Entry 4BZR (X-ray diffraction, 1.84 A resolution); this record covers chain A.

Chain A:
Name: Angiotensin-converting enzyme
Source organism: Homo sapiens
Notes: EC 3.2.1.-, 3.4.15.1; fragment: extracellular domain, residues 68-656
UniProtKB: P12821 (ACE_HUMAN); residues 37-625 here correspond to UniProt positions 68-656 (UniProt number = residue number + 31)
Chain sequence (589 residues; row label = number of the first residue in the row):
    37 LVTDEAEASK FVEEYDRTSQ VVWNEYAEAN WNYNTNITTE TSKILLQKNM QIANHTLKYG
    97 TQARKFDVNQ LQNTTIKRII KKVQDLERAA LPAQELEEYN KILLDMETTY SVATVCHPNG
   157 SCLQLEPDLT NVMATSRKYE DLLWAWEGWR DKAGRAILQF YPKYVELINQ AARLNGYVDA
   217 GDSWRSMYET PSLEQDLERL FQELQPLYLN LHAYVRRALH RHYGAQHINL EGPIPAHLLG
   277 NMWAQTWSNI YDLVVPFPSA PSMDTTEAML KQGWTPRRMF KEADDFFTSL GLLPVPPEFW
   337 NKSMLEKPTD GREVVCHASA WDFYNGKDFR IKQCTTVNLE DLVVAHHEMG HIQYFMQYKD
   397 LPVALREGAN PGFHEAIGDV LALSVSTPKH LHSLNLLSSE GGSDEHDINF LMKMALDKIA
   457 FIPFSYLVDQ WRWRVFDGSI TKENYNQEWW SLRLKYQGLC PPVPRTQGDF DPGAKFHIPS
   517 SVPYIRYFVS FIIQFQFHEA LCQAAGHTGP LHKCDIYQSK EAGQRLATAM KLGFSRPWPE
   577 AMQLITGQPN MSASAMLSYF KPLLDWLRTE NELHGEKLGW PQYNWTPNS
Unresolved in the structure: 37-39, 435-438, 625
Curated features (UniProtKB/Swiss-Prot):
  - binding site (chloride): Tyr200
Cystine bridges: Cys152-Cys158, Cys352-Cys370, Cys538-Cys550
Glycans and other covalent adducts: N-acetylglucosamine (NAG) linked to Asn72; glycan linked to Asn109
Bound ions: Zn2+: His383, His387, Glu411 (together with K-26)
Ligand contacts: K-26 (K26; N-acetyl-L-ile-L-tyr-(R)-1-amino-2-(4-hydroxyphenyl)ethylphosphonic acid): Asn66, His353, Ala354, Ser355, Ala356, Trp357, Asp358, Tyr360, His383, Glu384, His387, Phe391, Tyr394, Glu403, Gly404, His410, Glu411, Phe512, His513, Val518, Arg522, Tyr523
Reported in the primary citation:
  - binding site for K-26: Ala356, Asp358, His387, Phe391, Arg402, Gly404, His410, Phe512, Val518
  - specificity-determining residues: Phe391, Glu403

Summary:
Bound to chain A: K-26. Covalently linked N-acetylglucosamine: at Asn72. His383, His387 and Glu411 coordinate
Zn2+. UniProt lists chloride-binding residue Tyr200. The paper reports a binding site for K-26 at Ala356,
Asp358 and His387 among others; specificity determinants Phe391 and Glu403.
Chain A is Angiotensin-converting enzyme (Homo sapiens); the structure, Human testis angiotensin converting
enzyme in complex with K-26, was determined by X-ray diffraction together with 4BZS from the same study.
